4G7R - chains A and C of the 3 polymer chains in the assembly; structure by X-ray diffraction, 3.05 A resolution.

# Chain A
Molecule: Cytochrome c oxidase subunit 1
From: Thermus thermophilus
Notes: EC 1.9.3.1
Reference sequence: Q5SJ79 (COX1_THET8); residue numbers follow UniProt; this construct covers 2-562
Sequence (569 residues; each row starts with the number of its first residue; numbers below 1 keep their minus sign (Met-6 is residue -6)):
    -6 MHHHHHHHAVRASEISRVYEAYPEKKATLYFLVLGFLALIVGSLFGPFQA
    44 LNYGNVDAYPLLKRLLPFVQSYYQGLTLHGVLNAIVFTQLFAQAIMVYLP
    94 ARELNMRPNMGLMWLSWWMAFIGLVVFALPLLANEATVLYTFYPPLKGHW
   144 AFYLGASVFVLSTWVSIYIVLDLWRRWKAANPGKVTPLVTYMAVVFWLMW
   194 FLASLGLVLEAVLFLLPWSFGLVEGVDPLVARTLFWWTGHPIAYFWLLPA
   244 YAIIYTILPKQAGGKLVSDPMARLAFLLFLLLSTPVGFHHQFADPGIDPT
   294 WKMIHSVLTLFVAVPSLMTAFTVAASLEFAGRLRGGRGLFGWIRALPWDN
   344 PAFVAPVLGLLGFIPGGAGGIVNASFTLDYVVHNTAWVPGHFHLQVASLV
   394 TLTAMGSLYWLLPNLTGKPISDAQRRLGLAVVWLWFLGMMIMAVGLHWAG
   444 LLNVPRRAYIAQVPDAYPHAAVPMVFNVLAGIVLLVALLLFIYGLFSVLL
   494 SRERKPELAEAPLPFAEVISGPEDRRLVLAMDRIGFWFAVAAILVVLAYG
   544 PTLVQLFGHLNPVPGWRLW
Disordered / not traced: -6 to 11
Sequence notes: expression tag (-6 to 1); engineered mutation Phe120 (Ala in Q5SJ79), Ala236 (Val in Q5SJ79)
Ion coordination: heme Fe: His72, His386; Cu ion: His233, His282, His283 (together with peroxide ion); heme-as Fe: His384 (together with peroxide ion)
Ligand contacts:
  - heme-as (HAS): Tyr133, Tyr136, Trp229, His233, Ala236, Tyr237, Trp239, Leu240, Tyr244, His282, His283, Phe285, Thr302, Ala306, Ser309, Leu310, Thr312, Ala313, Val316, Ala317, Leu320, Trp335, Ile336, Leu339, Val350, Leu353, Leu354, Phe356, Ile357, Gly360, Gly363, Ile364, Asn366, Ala367, Asp372, His376, Asn377, Val381, His384, Phe385, Gln388, Val389, Val393, Arg449
  - heme (HEM): Leu32, Ser36, Gly39, Pro40, Gln42, Ala43, Tyr46, Tyr65, Leu69, His72, Gly73, Asn76, Ala77, Phe80, Thr81, Leu132, Tyr133, Pro382, Phe385, His386, Val389, Ala390, Thr394, Trp428, Met432, Met435, Arg449, Arg450, Ala451, Leu477
  - peroxide ion (PER): Gly232, His233, Ala236, His282, His283
Swiss-Prot annotation at these positions:
  - binding site (Fe(II)-heme a): His72, His386
  - binding site (Cu cation): His233, Tyr237, His282, His283
  - binding site (heme a3): His384
  - cross-link: His233 to Tyr237 (1'-histidyl-3'-tyrosine (His-Tyr))

# Chain C
Molecule: Cytochrome c oxidase polypeptide 2A
From: Thermus thermophilus
Notes: EC 1.9.3.1
Reference sequence: P82543 (COXA_THET8); numbering as in UniProt (aligned over 1-34)
Sequence (34 residues; each row starts with the number of its first residue):
     1 MEEKPKGALAVILVLTLTILVFWLGVYAVFFARG
Disordered / not traced: 1-3
Swiss-Prot annotation at these positions:
  - modified residue: Met1 (N-formylmethionine)

# Interface between chain A and chain C
Residue-residue contacts (42; chain A residue first):
  Leu310(A) - Leu15(C)  hydrophobic
  Ala313(A) - Leu15(C)  hydrophobic
  Phe314(A) - Ala8(C)  hydrophobic
  Phe314(A) - Ile12(C)  hydrophobic
  Ala318(A) - Ala8(C)
  Glu321(A) - Pro5(C)
  Glu321(A) - Lys6(C)  hydrogen bond (side chain-backbone)
  Glu321(A) - Gly7(C)  hydrogen bond (side chain-backbone)
  Glu321(A) - Ala8(C)  hydrogen bond (side chain-backbone)
  Arg325(A) - Lys6(C)
  Gly331(A) - Lys6(C)  hydrogen bond (backbone-side chain)
  Leu332(A) - Lys6(C)
  Leu332(A) - Ala10(C)  hydrophobic
  Trp335(A) - Gly7(C)
  Ile357(A) - Leu15(C)  hydrophobic
  Ile357(A) - Thr18(C)
  Pro358(A) - Thr18(C)
  Pro358(A) - Phe22(C)
  Ala361(A) - Thr18(C)
  Ala361(A) - Ile19(C)  hydrophobic
  Ala361(A) - Phe22(C)
  Gly362(A) - Phe22(C)
  Ile364(A) - Ile19(C)  hydrophobic
  Ile364(A) - Trp23(C)
  Val365(A) - Phe22(C)
  Val365(A) - Trp23(C)  hydrophobic
  Val365(A) - Val26(C)  hydrophobic
  Ser368(A) - Trp23(C)  hydrogen bond
  Thr370(A) - Phe30(C)
  Leu371(A) - Trp23(C)
  Leu371(A) - Val26(C)
  Leu371(A) - Tyr27(C)  hydrophobic
  Leu371(A) - Phe30(C)  hydrophobic
  Val374(A) - Val26(C)  hydrophobic
  Val374(A) - Val29(C)  hydrophobic
  Val374(A) - Phe30(C)  hydrophobic
  Val374(A) - Arg33(C)  hydrogen bond (backbone-side chain)
  Trp380(A) - Phe22(C)  hydrophobic
  Trp380(A) - Val26(C)  hydrophobic
  His440(A) - Phe22(C)
  Leu444(A) - Arg33(C)  hydrogen bond (backbone-side chain)
  Asn446(A) - Arg33(C)
Other interface residues (no listed pair), chain A (24 interface residues in all): Ala317
Other interface residues (no listed pair), chain C (20 interface residues in all): Lys4, Leu9, Val11, Val14

# Summary
24 residues of chain A and 20 residues of chain C are in contact, with 7 hydrogen bonds. Polar pairs include
Glu321(A)-Lys6(C), Glu321(A)-Gly7(C) and Glu321(A)-Ala8(C). Chain A binds heme, heme-as and peroxide ion.
Here chain A is Cytochrome c oxidase subunit 1 and chain C is Cytochrome c oxidase polypeptide 2A, both from
Thermus thermophilus. Entry 4G7R (Structure of Recombinant Cytochrome ba3 Oxidase mutant V236A from Thermus
thermophilus) was determined by X-ray diffraction.
